6YLX - chains P and 1 of the 47 polymer chains in the assembly; structure by electron microscopy, 3.90 A resolution.

[Chain P]
Name: 60S ribosomal protein L17-A
Organism: Saccharomyces cerevisiae
Reference sequence: P05740 (RL17A_YEAST); residues 1-184 here = UniProt positions 1-184
Sequence (184 residues; each row starts with the number of its first residue):
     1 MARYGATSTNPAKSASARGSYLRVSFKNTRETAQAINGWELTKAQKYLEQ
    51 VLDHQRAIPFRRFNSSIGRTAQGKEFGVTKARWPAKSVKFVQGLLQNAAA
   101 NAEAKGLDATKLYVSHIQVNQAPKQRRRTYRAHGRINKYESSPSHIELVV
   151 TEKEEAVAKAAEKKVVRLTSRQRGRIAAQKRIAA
Unresolved in the structure: 1, 155-161
Curated features (UniProtKB/Swiss-Prot):
  - modified residue: Thr70 (Phosphothreonine)
  - cross-link: Lys46 (Glycyl lysine isopeptide (Lys-Gly) (interchain with G-Cter in ubiquitin))

[Chain 1]
Molecule: 25S rRNA
Organism: Saccharomyces cerevisiae
Sequence (3396 nucleotides; numbered 1 to 3396; the number before each row is that of its first residue):
     1 GUUUGACCUCAAAUCAGGUAGGAGUACCCGCUGAACUUAAGCAUAUCAAU
    51 AAGCGGAGGAAAAGAAACCAACCGGGAUUGCCUUAGUAACGGCGAGUGAA
   101 GCGGCAAAAGCUCAAAUUUGAAAUCUGGUACCUUCGGUGCCCGAGUUGUA
   151 AUUUGGAGAGGGCAACUUUGGGGCCGUUCCUUGUCUAUGUUCCUUGGAAC
   201 AGGACGUCAUAGAGGGUGAGAAUCCCGUGUGGCGAGGAGUGCGGUUCUUU
   251 GUAAAGUGCCUUCGAAGAGUCGAGUUGUUUGGGAAUGCAGCUCUAAGUGG
   301 GUGGUAAAUUCCAUCUAAAGCUAAAUAUUGGCGAGAGACCGAUAGCGAAC
   351 AAGUACAGUGAUGGAAAGAUGAAAAGAACUUUGAAAAGAGAGUGAAAAAG
   401 UACGUGAAAUUGUUGAAAGGGAAGGGCAUUUGAUCAGACAUGGUGUUUUG
   451 UGCCCUCUGCUCCUUGUGGGUAGGGGAAUCUCGCAUUUCACUGGGCCAGC
   501 AUCAGUUUUGGUGGCAGGAUAAAUCCAUAGGAAUGUAGCUUGCCUCGGUA
   551 AGUAUUAUAGCCUGUGGGAAUACUGCCAGCUGGGACUGAGGACUGCGACG
   601 UAAGUCAAGGAUGCUGGCAUAAUGGUUAUAUGCCGCCCGUCUUGAAACAC
   651 GGACCAAGGAGUCUAACGUCUAUGCGAGUGUUUGGGUGUAAAACCCAUAC
   701 GCGUAAUGAAAGUGAACGUAGGUUGGGGCCUCGCAAGAGGUGCACAAUCG
   751 ACCGAUCCUGAUGUCUUCGGAUGGAUUUGAGUAAGAGCAUAGCUGUUGGG
   801 ACCCGAAAGAUGGUGAACUAUGCCUGAAUAGGGUGAAGCCAGAGGAAACU
   851 CUGGUGGAGGCUCGUAGCGGUUCUGACGUGCAAAUCGAUCGUCGAAUUUG
   901 GGUAUAGGGGCGAAAGACUAAUCGAACCAUCUAGUAGCUGGUUCCUGCCG
   951 AAGUUUCCCUCAGGAUAGCAGAAGCUCGUAUCAGUUUUAUGAGGUAAAGC
  1001 GAAUGAUUAGAGGUUCCGGGGUCGAAAUGACCUUGACCUAUUCUCAAACU
  1051 UUAAAUAUGUAAGAAGUCCUUGUUACUUAAUUGAACGUGGACAUUUGAAU
  1101 GAAGAGCUUUUAGUGGGCCAUUUUUGGUAAGCAGAACUGGCGAUGCGGGA
  1151 UGAACCGAACGUAGAGUUAAGGUGCCGGAAUACACGCUCAUCAGACACCA
  1201 CAAAAGGUGUUAGUUCAUCUAGACAGCCGGACGGUGGCCAUGGAAGUCGG
  1251 AAUCCGCUAAGGAGUGUGUAACAACUCACCGGCCGAAUGAACUAGCCCUG
  1301 AAAAUGGAUGGCGCUCAAGCGUGUUACCUAUACUCUACCGUCAGGGUUGA
  1351 UAUGAUGCCCUGACGAGUAGGCAGGCGUGGAGGUCAGUGACGAAGCCUAG
  1401 ACCGUAAGGUCGGGUCGAACGGCCUCUAGUGCAGAUCUUGGUGGUAGUAG
  1451 CAAAUAUUCAAAUGAGAACUUUGAAGACUGAAGUGGGGAAAGGUUCCACG
  1501 UCAACAGCAGUUGGACGUGGGUUAGUCGAUCCUAAGAGAUGGGGAAGCUC
  1551 CGUUUCAAAGGCCUGAUUUUAUGCAGGCCACCAUCGAAAGGGAAUCCGGU
  1601 UAAGAUUCCGGAACCUGGAUAUGGAUUCUUCACGGUAACGUAACUGAAUG
  1651 UGGAGACGUCGGCGCGAGCCCUGGGAGGAGUUAUCUUUUCUUCUUAACAG
  1701 CUUAUCACCCCGGAAUUGGUUUAUCCGGAGAUGGGGUCUUAUGGCUGGAA
  1751 GAGGCCAGCACCUUUGCUGGCUCCGGUGCGCUUGUGACGGCCCGUGAAAA
  1801 UCCACAGGAAGGAAUAGUUUUCAUGCCAGGUCGUACUGAUAACCGCAGCA
  1851 GGUCUCCAAGGUGAACAGCCUCUAGUUGAUAGAAUAAUGUAGAUAAGGGA
  1901 AGUCGGCAAAAUAGAUCCGUAACUUCGGGAUAAGGAUUGGCUCUAAGGGU
  1951 CGGGUAGUGAGGGCCUUGGUCAGACGCAGCGGGCGUGCUUGUGGACUGCU
  2001 UGGUGGGGCUUGCUCUGCUAGGCGGACUACUUGCGUGCCUUGUUGUAGAC
  2051 GGCCUUGGUAGGUCUCUUGUAGACCGUCGCUUGCUACAAUUAACGAUCAA
  2101 CUUAGAACUGGUACGGACAAGGGGAAUCUGACUGUCUAAUUAAAACAUAG
  2151 CAUUGCGAUGGUCAGAAAGUGAUGUUGACGCAAUGUGAUUUCUGCCCAGU
  2201 GCUCUGAAUGUCAAAGUGAAGAAAUUCAACCAAGCGCGGGUAAACGGCGG
  2251 GAGUAACUAUGACUCUCUUAAGGUAGCCAAAUGCCUCGUCAUCUAAUUAG
  2301 UGACGCGCAUGAAUGGAUUAACGAGAUUCCCACUGUCCCUAUCUACUAUC
  2351 UAGCGAAACCACAGCCAAGGGAACGGGCUUGGCAGAAUCAGCGGGGAAAG
  2401 AAGACCCUGUUGAGCUUGACUCUAGUUUGACAUUGUGAAGAGACAUAGAG
  2451 GGUGUAGAAUAAGUGGGAGCUUCGGCGCCAGUGAAAUACCACUACCUUUA
  2501 UAGUUUCUUUACUUAUUCAAUGAAGCGGAGCUGGAAUUCAUUUUCCACGU
  2551 UCUAGCAUUCAAGGUCCCAUUCGGGGCUGAUCCGGGUUGAAGACAUUGUC
  2601 AGGUGGGGAGUUUGGCUGGGGCGGCACAUCUGUUAAACGAUAACGCAGAU
  2651 GUCCUAAGGGGGGCUCAUGGAGAACAGAAAUCUCCAGUAGAACAAAAGGG
  2701 UAAAAGCCCCCUUGAUUUUGAUUUUCAGUGUGAAUACAAACCAUGAAAGU
  2751 GUGGCCUAUCGAUCCUUUAGUCCCUCGGAAUUUGAGGCUAGAGGUGCCAG
  2801 AAAAGUUACCACAGGGAUAACUGGCUUGUGGCAGUCAAGCGUUCAUAGCG
  2851 ACAUUGCUUUUUGAUUCUUCGAUGUCGGCUCUUCCUAUCAUACCGAAGCA
  2901 GAAUUCGGUAAGCGUUGGAUUGUUCACCCACUAAUAGGGAACGUGAGCUG
  2951 GGUUUAGACCGUCGUGAGACAGGUUAGUUUUACCCUACUGAUGAAUGUUA
  3001 CCGCAAUAGUAAUUGAACUUAGUACGAGAGGAACAGUUCAUUCGGAUAAU
  3051 UGGUUUUUGCGGCUGUCUGAUCAGGCAUUGCCGCGAAGCUACCAUCCGCU
  3101 GGAUUAUGGCUGAACGCCUCUAAGUCAGAAUCCAUGCUAGAACGCGGUGA
  3151 UUUCUUUGCUCCACACAAUAUAGAUGGAUACGAAUAAGGCGUCCUUGUGG
  3201 CGUCGCUGAACCAUAGCAGGCUAGCAACGGUGCACUUGGCGGAAAGGCCU
  3251 UGGGUGCUUGCUGGCGAAUUGCAAUGUCAUUUUGCGUGGGGAUAAAUCAU
  3301 UUGUAUACGACUUAGAUGUACAACGGGGUAUUGUAAGCAGUAGAGUAGCC
  3351 UUGUUGUUACGAUCUGCUGAGAUUAAGCCUUUGUUGUCUGAUUUGU
Unresolved in the structure: 441-493, 1004-1046, 1069-1088, 1954-2092, 2154-2185, 2192-2312, 2372-2375, 2398-2818, 2941-2942, 2954-2980

[How chain P and chain 1 interact]
Pairs across the interface (121; chain P residue first):
  Arg3(P) - A398(1)  hydrogen bond to the base
  Tyr4(P) - A389(1)  sugar contact
  Ala6(P) - U413(1)  base contact
  Ser16(P) - A389(1)  hydrogen bond to the phosphate
  Ser16(P) - G390(1)  phosphate contact
  Ala17(P) - G388(1)  sugar contact
  Arg18(P) - G388(1)  hydrogen bond to the sugar
  Arg18(P) - A389(1)  phosphate contact
  Tyr21(P) - A402(1)  stacking on the base
  Arg23(P) - A1504(1)  salt bridge to the phosphate
  Arg23(P) - C1505(1)  salt bridge to the phosphate
  Ser25(P) - G1447(1)  hydrogen bond to the base
  Phe26(P) - U411(1)  sugar contact
  Lys27(P) - A1446(1)  hydrogen bond to the sugar
  Lys27(P) - G1447(1)  salt bridge to the phosphate
  Asn28(P) - G1447(1)  base contact
  Arg30(P) - G412(1)  phosphate contact
  Arg30(P) - U413(1)  salt bridge to the phosphate
  Gln34(P) - U413(1)  phosphate contact
  Gln34(P) - U414(1)  phosphate contact
  Asn37(P) - U414(1)  hydrogen bond to the phosphate
  Lys43(P) - U3393(1)  salt bridge to the phosphate
  Gln50(P) - A3391(1)  sugar contact
  Gln55(P) - C3298(1)  hydrogen bond to the sugar
  Gln55(P) - A3299(1)  hydrogen bond to the sugar
  Arg56(P) - U3392(1)  sugar contact
  Arg62(P) - G412(1)  salt bridge to the phosphate
  Arg62(P) - U413(1)  salt bridge to the phosphate
  Phe63(P) - G1447(1)  sugar contact
  Asn64(P) - G1447(1)  phosphate contact
  Ser65(P) - A1446(1)  hydrogen bond to the phosphate
  Ser65(P) - G1447(1)  hydrogen bond to the phosphate
  Ser66(P) - U1448(1)  sugar contact
  Ser66(P) - A2390(1)  hydrogen bond to the phosphate
  Gly68(P) - C2350(1)  phosphate contact
  Gly68(P) - U2351(1)  hydrogen bond to the phosphate
  Arg69(P) - C2389(1)  sugar contact
  Arg69(P) - A2991(1)  sugar contact
  Arg69(P) - U2992(1)  hydrogen bond to the sugar
  Arg69(P) - A3307(1)  base contact
  Arg69(P) - C3308(1)  hydrogen bond to the base
  Arg69(P) - G3309(1)  base contact
  Thr70(P) - G3309(1)  hydrogen bond to the sugar
  Ala71(P) - G3309(1)  phosphate contact
  Ala71(P) - A3310(1)  phosphate contact
  Gln72(P) - C3298(1)  sugar contact
  Gln72(P) - A3299(1)  sugar contact
  Lys74(P) - C3298(1)  salt bridge to the phosphate
  Lys74(P) - A3310(1)  salt bridge to the phosphate
  Glu75(P) - U3392(1)  sugar contact
  Gly77(P) - A2994(1)  sugar contact
  Thr79(P) - U2992(1)  sugar contact
  Lys80(P) - U2388(1)  hydrogen bond to the sugar
  Arg82(P) - G1447(1)  hydrogen bond to the sugar
  Arg82(P) - U1448(1)  salt bridge to the phosphate
  Arg82(P) - U2351(1)  salt bridge to the phosphate
  Arg82(P) - A2352(1)  salt bridge to the phosphate
  Trp83(P) - U2351(1)  phosphate contact
  Trp83(P) - A2352(1)  hydrogen bond to the phosphate
  Pro84(P) - A2352(1)  phosphate contact
  Pro84(P) - G2353(1)  phosphate contact
  Ala85(P) - A2352(1)  phosphate contact
  Ala85(P) - G2353(1)  hydrogen bond to the phosphate
  Lys86(P) - G2353(1)  hydrogen bond to the phosphate
  Lys86(P) - C2354(1)  salt bridge to the phosphate
  Gln96(P) - G383(1)  sugar contact
  Asn97(P) - U382(1)  base contact
  Asn97(P) - G388(1)  hydrogen bond to the base
  Ala100(P) - U382(1)  sugar contact
  Asn101(P) - G388(1)  hydrogen bond to the base
  Asn101(P) - A389(1)  sugar contact
  His116(P) - U413(1)  hydrogen bond to the sugar
  Ile117(P) - U413(1)  sugar contact
  Gln118(P) - G412(1)  base contact
  Val119(P) - G412(1)  hydrogen bond to the sugar
  Gln121(P) - G1443(1)  phosphate contact
  Lys124(P) - G1443(1)  phosphate contact
  Arg127(P) - C1505(1)  salt bridge to the phosphate
  Arg127(P) - C1508(1)  salt bridge to the phosphate
  Arg127(P) - C2354(1)  hydrogen bond to the phosphate
  Arg127(P) - G2355(1)  salt bridge to the phosphate
  Thr129(P) - A1847(1)  base contact
  Tyr130(P) - C1846(1)  sugar contact
  Tyr130(P) - A1847(1)  hydrogen bond to the base
  Arg131(P) - G880(1)  phosphate contact
  Arg131(P) - G1507(1)  hydrogen bond to the base
  Ala132(P) - U879(1)  phosphate contact
  Ala132(P) - G880(1)  hydrogen bond to the phosphate
  His133(P) - A883(1)  sugar contact
  Gly134(P) - C1846(1)  base contact
  Arg135(P) - U879(1)  hydrogen bond to the sugar
  Ile136(P) - C1846(1)  base contact
  Asn137(P) - A2356(1)  sugar contact
  Lys138(P) - A2356(1)  phosphate contact
  Tyr139(P) - G1507(1)  base contact
  Tyr139(P) - G2355(1)  sugar contact
  Glu140(P) - G2355(1)  phosphate contact
  Glu140(P) - A2356(1)  hydrogen bond to the phosphate
  Ser141(P) - G2355(1)  phosphate contact
  Arg167(P) - A619(1)  salt bridge to the phosphate
  Arg167(P) - U620(1)  salt bridge to the phosphate
  Leu168(P) - C618(1)  phosphate contact
  Thr169(P) - C618(1)  phosphate contact
  Thr169(P) - G3276(1)  base contact
  Ser170(P) - G617(1)  phosphate contact
  Ser170(P) - C618(1)  hydrogen bond to the phosphate
  Ser170(P) - U3270(1)  sugar contact
  Ser170(P) - G3271(1)  hydrogen bond to the phosphate
  Arg171(P) - G617(1)  sugar contact
  Arg171(P) - U3270(1)  sugar contact
  Arg171(P) - A3274(1)  salt bridge to the phosphate
  Arg171(P) - G3276(1)  hydrogen bond to the base
  Gln172(P) - G3276(1)  hydrogen bond to the base
  Gln172(P) - U3277(1)  hydrogen bond to the base
  Arg173(P) - C618(1)  salt bridge to the phosphate
  Gly174(P) - U3270(1)  phosphate contact
  Arg175(P) - U3270(1)  base contact
  Arg175(P) - G3276(1)  sugar contact
  Arg175(P) - U3277(1)  salt bridge to the phosphate
  Arg181(P) - A3268(1)  salt bridge to the phosphate
  Ile182(P) - C3217(1)  base contact
Also at the interface, not in a pair above, chain P (81 interface residues in all): Ala2, Val24, His54, Ile67, Asn120, Ser142, Ala178
Also at the interface, not in a pair above, chain 1 (63 interface residues in all): C881, A882, G1444, A2357, G2993, U3297

[Overview]
Chain P and chain 1 form an interface of 81 and 63 residues respectively, with 35 hydrogen bonds, 22 salt
bridges and 1 aromatic stacking contact. Polar pairs include Arg3(P)-A398(1), Ser25(P)-G1447(1) and
Arg69(P)-C3308(1).
Chain P is 60S ribosomal protein L17-A and chain 1 is 25S rRNA, both from Saccharomyces cerevisiae; the
structure, pre-60S State NE1 (TAP-Flag-Nop53), was determined by electron microscopy (same publication as
6YLE, 6YLF and 6YLY).
